6WQ2 - chains 1 and m of the 36 polymer chains in the assembly; structure by electron microscopy, 4.00 A resolution.

== Chain 1 ==
Molecule: A-DNA
Source organism: Sulfolobus islandicus filamentous virus
Sequence (225 nucleotides; numbered 7 to 231; the number before each row is that of its first residue):
     7 ATATATATAT ATATATATAT ATATATATAT ATATATATAT ATATATATAT ATATATATAT
    67 ATATATATAT ATATATATAT ATATATATAT ATATATATAT ATATATATAT ATATATATAT
   127 ATATATATAT ATATATATAT ATATATATAT ATATATATAT ATATATATAT ATATATATAT
   187 ATATATATAT ATATATATAT ATATATATAT ATATATATAT ATATA

== Chain m ==
Molecule: Structural protein MCP1
Source organism: Sulfolobus islandicus filamentous virus
UniProtKB: Q914J4 (Y036_SIFVH); residues 1-204 here = UniProt positions 1-204
Amino-acid sequence (204 residues; numbered 1 to 204; the number before each row is that of its first residue):
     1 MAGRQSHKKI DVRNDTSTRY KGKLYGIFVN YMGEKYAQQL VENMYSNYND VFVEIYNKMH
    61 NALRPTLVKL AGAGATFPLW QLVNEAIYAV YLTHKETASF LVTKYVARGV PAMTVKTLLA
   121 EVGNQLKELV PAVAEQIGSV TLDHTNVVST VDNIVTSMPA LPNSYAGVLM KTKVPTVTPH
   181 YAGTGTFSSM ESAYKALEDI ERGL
Not modelled in the structure: 1-2

== Chain 1 / chain m interface ==
Pairs across the interface (31; chain 1 residue first):
  DA13(1) with Ser164(m), hydrogen bond to the phosphate
  DT14(1) with Lys95(m), salt bridge to the phosphate; Pro162(m), phosphate contact; Asn163(m), hydrogen bond to the phosphate
  DT20(1) with Leu24(m), sugar contact; Ile27(m), phosphate contact
  DA21(1) with Tyr20(m), sugar contact; Ile27(m), phosphate contact
  DT22(1) with Thr16(m), phosphate contact; Arg19(m), salt bridge to the phosphate; Tyr48(m), sugar contact
  DA23(1) with Ile10(m), sugar contact; Asp11(m), phosphate contact; Val12(m), hydrogen bond to the phosphate; Arg13(m), salt bridge to the phosphate; Thr16(m), phosphate contact; Arg19(m), salt bridge to the phosphate
  DT24(1) with Ile10(m), base contact; Asp11(m), phosphate contact; Asn57(m), phosphate contact; His60(m), salt bridge to the phosphate; Arg64(m), salt bridge to the phosphate; Phe77(m), base contact; Trp80(m), hydrogen bond to the phosphate
  DA25(1) with Arg64(m), salt bridge to the phosphate; Gly74(m), sugar contact; Trp80(m), phosphate contact
  DT26(1) with Gly74(m), sugar contact
  DT28(1) with Arg4(m), phosphate contact
  DA29(1) with Gly3(m), phosphate contact
  DA125(1) with Tyr181(m), hydrogen bond to the phosphate
Other interface residues (no listed pair), chain 1 (14 interface residues in all): DT30, DT126
Other interface residues (no listed pair), chain m (29 interface residues in all): Gln5, Lys23, Phe52, Tyr56, Leu161, His180

== In short ==
14 residues of chain 1 and 29 residues of chain m are in contact, with 5 hydrogen bonds and 7 salt bridges.
Polar contacts include DA13(1)-Ser164(m), DT14(1)-Asn163(m) and DA23(1)-Val12(m).
Chain 1 is A-DNA and chain m is Structural protein MCP1, both from Sulfolobus islandicus filamentous virus;
the structure, Cryo-EM of the S. islandicus filamentous virus, SIFV, was determined by electron microscopy,
deposited together with 6WQ0.
